PDB entry 8HN0 | X-ray diffraction, 2.20 A resolution | chains A and B

== Chain A (and B) ==
Molecule: Scavenger receptor class F member 1
Organism: Homo sapiens
Notes: chain B of this document is another copy of the same molecule, construct and numbering; everything in this record applies to it too
Reference sequence: Q14162 (SREC_HUMAN); numbering as in UniProt (aligned over 20-132)
Chain sequence (121 residues; numbered 20 to 140; the number before each row is that of its first residue):
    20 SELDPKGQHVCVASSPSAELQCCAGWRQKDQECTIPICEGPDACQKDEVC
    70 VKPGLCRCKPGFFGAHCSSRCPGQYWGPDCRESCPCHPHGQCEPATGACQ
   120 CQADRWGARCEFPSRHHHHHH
Disordered / not traced: 20, 26-27, 133-140 (chain B: 134-140)
Construct notes: expression tag (133-140)
Disulfides: Cys30-Cys42, Cys41-Cys52, Cys57-Cys69, Cys63-Cys75, Cys77-Cys86, Cys90-Cys99, Cys103-Cys111, Cys105-Cys118, Cys120-Cys129
From the paper describing this entry:
  - self-association interface (contacts with another copy of this molecule); pairs are residue here / residue on that copy: Asp61-Lys71 (salt bridge), Arg76-Asp98, Phe82-Tyr94 (pi stacking), Ser88-Tyr94 (hydrogen bond)
  - mutagenesis - F82A/S88A/Y94A, S88A/Y94A: increased binding to OxLDL

== Interface between chain A and chain B ==
Pairs across the interface (26):
  Asp61(A) - Lys71(B)  salt bridge
  Leu74(A) - Arg76(B)
  Cys75(A) - Arg76(B)
  Arg76(A) - Asp98(B)  salt bridge
  Phe82(A) - Phe82(B)  hydrophobic
  Phe82(A) - Pro91(B)
  Phe82(A) - Cys99(B)  hydrophobic
  Gly83(A) - Tyr94(B)
  Gly83(A) - Cys99(B)
  Ala84(A) - Tyr94(B)
  Ala84(A) - Cys99(B)  hydrogen bond (backbone-backbone)
  Ala84(A) - Arg100(B)
  Ala84(A) - Glu101(B)
  Ala84(A) - Ser102(B)
  Ser88(A) - Gln93(B)
  Ser88(A) - Tyr94(B)  hydrogen bond
  Pro91(A) - Phe82(B)
  Gln93(A) - Ser88(B)
  Tyr94(A) - Gly83(B)
  Tyr94(A) - Ala84(B)
  Tyr94(A) - Ser88(B)  hydrogen bond
  Cys99(A) - Gly83(B)
  Cys99(A) - Ala84(B)  hydrogen bond (backbone-backbone)
  Arg100(A) - Ala84(B)
  Glu101(A) - Ala84(B)
  Ser102(A) - Ala84(B)
Interface residues without a listed pair, chain A (19 interface residues in all): Gly73, His85, Ser87, Asp98
Interface residues without a listed pair, chain B (17 interface residues in all): Leu74, Cys75, Ser87

== Summary ==
19 residues of chain A face 17 of chain B across their interface; the contacts include 4 hydrogen bonds and 2
salt bridges. Polar contacts include Asp61(A)-Lys71(B), Arg76(A)-Asp98(B) and Ser88(A)-Tyr94(B). The paper
reports that F82A/S88A/Y94A and S88A/Y94A of chain A increase binding to OxLDL; a self-association interface
involving Asp61(A), Lys71(A) and Arg76(A) among others.
Chain A and chain B are both Scavenger receptor class F member 1 (Homo sapiens); the structure, Crystal
structure of N-terminal fragment (20-132aa) of human SCARF1, was determined by X-ray diffraction (same
publication as 8HNA).
